4QUF - chains A and P of the 4 polymer chains in the assembly; structure by X-ray diffraction, 2.50 A resolution.

# Chain A
Molecule: RE36324p
Organism: Drosophila melanogaster
Reference sequence: Q7JXA8 (Q7JXA8_DROME); numbering as in UniProt (aligned over 19-85)
Amino-acid sequence (68 residues; row label = number of the first residue in the row):
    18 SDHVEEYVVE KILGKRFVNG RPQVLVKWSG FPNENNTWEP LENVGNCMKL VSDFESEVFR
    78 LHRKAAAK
Not modelled in the structure: 18-21, 79-85
Sequence notes: expression tag (18)

# Chain P
Molecule: H3(1-15)K9me3 peptide
Amino-acid sequence (15 residues; numbered 1 to 15; the number before each row is that of its first residue):
     1 ARTKQTARKS TGGKA
Not modelled in the structure: 1-2, 11-15
Modified residues: Lys9 (n-trimethyllysine; M3L)

# Chain A / chain P interface
Residue-residue contacts - 34 pairs, chain A then chain P:
  Glu23(A) - Thr6(P)  hydrogen bond
  Glu23(A) - Ala7(P)  hydrogen bond (side chain-backbone)
  Glu23(A) - Arg8(P)
  Tyr24(A) - Thr6(P)
  Tyr24(A) - Ala7(P)  hydrogen bond (backbone-backbone)
  Tyr24(A) - Lys9(P)
  Val25(A) - Lys4(P)
  Val25(A) - Gln5(P)
  Val25(A) - Thr6(P)
  Val26(A) - Gln5(P)  hydrogen bond (backbone-backbone)
  Val26(A) - Thr6(P)
  Val26(A) - Ala7(P)
  Trp45(A) - Ala7(P)
  Trp45(A) - Arg8(P)
  Trp45(A) - Lys9(P)
  Phe48(A) - Lys9(P)
  Trp55(A) - Ser10(P)
  Glu56(A) - Arg8(P)
  Glu56(A) - Lys9(P)
  Glu56(A) - Ser10(P)  hydrogen bond (side chain-backbone)
  Pro57(A) - Ser10(P)
  Glu59(A) - Arg8(P)
  Asn60(A) - Ala7(P)
  Asn60(A) - Arg8(P)  hydrogen bond
  Asn60(A) - Ser10(P)
  Val61(A) - Ala7(P)  hydrophobic
  Asn63(A) - Lys4(P)
  Asn63(A) - Gln5(P)
  Asn63(A) - Thr6(P)  hydrogen bond (backbone-backbone)
  Cys64(A) - Gln5(P)
  Cys64(A) - Thr6(P)  hydrogen bond (backbone-backbone)
  Met65(A) - Gln5(P)
  Lys66(A) - Gln5(P)  hydrogen bond (backbone-side chain)
  Leu67(A) - Gln5(P)  hydrogen bond (backbone-side chain)
Interface residues without a listed pair, chain A (19 interface residues in all): Glu22, Asn52
Interface features reported in the paper:
  - pairs named by the authors: Trp45(A)-Lys9(P), Phe48(A)-Lys9(P)

# In short
The interface between chain A and chain P involves 19 residues on one side and 7 on the other, with 10
hydrogen bonds. Polar pairs include Glu23(A)-Thr6(P), Glu23(A)-Ala7(P) and Glu56(A)-Ser10(P). The paper
describes contacts between Trp45(A) and Lys9(P) and Phe48(A) and Lys9(P).
Here chain A is RE36324p (Drosophila melanogaster) and chain P is H3(1-15)K9me3 peptide. Entry 4QUF (crystal
structure of chromodomain of Rhino with H3K9me3) was determined by X-ray diffraction (same publication as
4QUC).
